3EH8 - chains A and B of the 3 polymer chains in the assembly; structure by X-ray diffraction, 2.70 A resolution.

[Chain A]
Molecule: Intron-encoded DNA endonuclease I-AniI
Source organism: Emericella nidulans
Notes: EC 3.1.-.-; fragment: Y2 I-AniI
Reference sequence: P03880 (ANI1_EMENI); residues 3-254 here correspond to UniProt positions 237-488 (UniProt number = residue number + 234)
Amino-acid sequence (254 residues; numbered 1 to 254; the number before each row is that of its first residue):
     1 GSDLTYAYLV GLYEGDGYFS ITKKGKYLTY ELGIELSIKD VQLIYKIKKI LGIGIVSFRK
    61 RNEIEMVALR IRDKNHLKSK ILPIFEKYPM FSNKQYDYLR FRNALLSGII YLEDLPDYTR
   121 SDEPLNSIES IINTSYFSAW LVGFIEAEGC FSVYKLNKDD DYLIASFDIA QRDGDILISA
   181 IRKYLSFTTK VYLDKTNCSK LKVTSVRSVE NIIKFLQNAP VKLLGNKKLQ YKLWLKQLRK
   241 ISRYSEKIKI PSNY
Sequence notes: expression tag (1-2); engineered mutation Tyr13 (Phe247 in P03880), Lys80 (Phe314 in P03880), Tyr111 (Ser345 in P03880), Lys232 (Leu466 in P03880); conflict Arg61 (Ile295 in P03880)
Metal / ion sites: Ca2+ site 1: Gly15, Glu148 (shared with DC18(B) of chain B; 1 residue of chain C); Ca2+ site 2: Asp16, Ala147 (shared with DT19(B) of chain B; 1 residue of chain C)
What the authors report for this chain:
  - mutagenesis - F13Y (180-fold), F13Y/S111Y, F13Y/I55V/F91I/S92T/S111Y, S111Y (10-fold): increased growth
  - binding site for the 31-nt DNA strand (chain B): Arg59, Arg61, Tyr111
  - conformationally variable residues (loop rearrangement, side-chain flip): Asn93, Lys94, Gly108 to Ser127
  - catalytic residues: Lys94, Lys227 (proposed by the authors, not directly observed)
  - binding site for the 31-nt DNA strand: Glu35

[Chain B]
Molecule: 31-nt DNA strand
Sequence (31 nucleotides; numbered 1 to 31; the number before each row is that of its first residue):
     1 GCGCGCTGAG GAGGTTTCTC TGTAAAGCGC A
Metal / ion sites: Ca2+ site 1: DC18 (shared with Gly15(A), Glu148(A) of chain A; 1 residue of chain C); Ca2+ site 2: DT19 (shared with Asp16(A), Ala147(A) of chain A; 1 residue of chain C)

[How chain A and chain B interact]
Residue-residue contacts - 48 pairs, chain A then chain B:
  Asp16(A) - DT19(B)  phosphate contact
  Lys24(A) - DT7(B)  base contact
  Lys24(A) - DG8(B)  hydrogen bond to the base
  Tyr27(A) - DG5(B)  sugar contact
  Tyr27(A) - DC6(B)  hydrogen bond to the phosphate
  Tyr27(A) - DT7(B)  phosphate contact
  Ile55(A) - DA9(B)  phosphate contact
  Ile55(A) - DG10(B)  phosphate contact
  Arg59(A) - DA12(B)  base contact
  Arg59(A) - DG13(B)  hydrogen bond to the base
  Arg61(A) - DG13(B)  base contact
  Arg61(A) - DG14(B)  hydrogen bond to the base
  Arg61(A) - DT15(B)  base contact
  Arg70(A) - DG11(B)  hydrogen bond to the base
  Arg70(A) - DA12(B)  base contact
  Arg72(A) - DG8(B)  phosphate contact
  Arg72(A) - DA9(B)  salt bridge to the phosphate
  Arg72(A) - DG10(B)  hydrogen bond to the base
  Asp73(A) - DG8(B)  phosphate contact
  Lys74(A) - DT7(B)  salt bridge to the phosphate
  Lys74(A) - DG8(B)  hydrogen bond to the phosphate
  Ile110(A) - DT7(B)  phosphate contact
  Tyr111(A) - DC6(B)  hydrogen bond to the phosphate
  Ala147(A) - DT19(B)  phosphate contact
  Glu148(A) - DC18(B)  phosphate contact
  Glu148(A) - DT19(B)  phosphate contact
  Cys150(A) - DT19(B)  sugar contact
  Cys150(A) - DC20(B)  phosphate contact
  Ser152(A) - DT21(B)  base contact
  Tyr154(A) - DG22(B)  hydrogen bond to the base
  Tyr154(A) - DT23(B)  base contact
  Leu156(A) - DA24(B)  base contact
  Lys158(A) - DT23(B)  phosphate contact
  Ser166(A) - DT21(B)  base contact
  Asp168(A) - DC20(B)  base contact
  Asp168(A) - DT21(B)  base contact
  Ala170(A) - DC18(B)  sugar contact
  Ala170(A) - DT19(B)  base contact
  Gln171(A) - DC18(B)  phosphate contact
  Arg172(A) - DT17(B)  salt bridge to the phosphate
  Arg172(A) - DC18(B)  hydrogen bond to the phosphate
  Cys198(A) - DC18(B)  base contact
  Lys200(A) - DC18(B)  base contact
  Lys200(A) - DT19(B)  hydrogen bond to the base
  Lys202(A) - DT21(B)  hydrogen bond to the base
  Lys202(A) - DG22(B)  hydrogen bond to the base
  Lys227(A) - DC20(B)  salt bridge to the phosphate
  Gln230(A) - DC20(B)  phosphate contact
Also at the interface, not in a pair above, chain A (32 interface residues in all): Gly15, Gly149, Thr196
Also at the interface, not in a pair above, chain B (20 interface residues in all): DA25

[Overview]
Chain A and chain B form an interface of 32 and 20 residues respectively, with 13 hydrogen bonds and 4 salt
bridges. Polar pairs include Lys24(A)-DG8(B), Arg59(A)-DG13(B) and Arg61(A)-DG14(B). Gly15(A), Glu148(A) and
DC18(B) form the Ca2+ site 1. The paper reports catalytic residues Lys94(A) and Lys227(A); F13Y, F13Y/S111Y
and F13Y/I55V/F91I/S92T/S111Y of chain A, among others, increase growth.
Chain A is Intron-encoded DNA endonuclease I-AniI (Emericella nidulans) and chain B is a 31-nt DNA strand; the
structure, Crystal structure of Y2 I-AniI variant (F13Y/S111Y)/DNA complex with calcium, was determined by
X-ray diffraction.
